7X93 - chains D and G of the 5 polymer chains in the assembly; structure by electron microscopy, 3.30 A resolution.

== Chain D (and G) ==
Protein: Spike glycoprotein
Source organism: Severe acute respiratory syndrome coronavirus 2
Notes: chain G of this document is another copy of the same molecule, construct and numbering; everything in this record applies to it too
Reference sequence: P0DTC2 (SPIKE_SARS2); residues 1-1208 here = UniProt positions 1-1208
Chain sequence (1278 residues; each row starts with the number of its first residue):
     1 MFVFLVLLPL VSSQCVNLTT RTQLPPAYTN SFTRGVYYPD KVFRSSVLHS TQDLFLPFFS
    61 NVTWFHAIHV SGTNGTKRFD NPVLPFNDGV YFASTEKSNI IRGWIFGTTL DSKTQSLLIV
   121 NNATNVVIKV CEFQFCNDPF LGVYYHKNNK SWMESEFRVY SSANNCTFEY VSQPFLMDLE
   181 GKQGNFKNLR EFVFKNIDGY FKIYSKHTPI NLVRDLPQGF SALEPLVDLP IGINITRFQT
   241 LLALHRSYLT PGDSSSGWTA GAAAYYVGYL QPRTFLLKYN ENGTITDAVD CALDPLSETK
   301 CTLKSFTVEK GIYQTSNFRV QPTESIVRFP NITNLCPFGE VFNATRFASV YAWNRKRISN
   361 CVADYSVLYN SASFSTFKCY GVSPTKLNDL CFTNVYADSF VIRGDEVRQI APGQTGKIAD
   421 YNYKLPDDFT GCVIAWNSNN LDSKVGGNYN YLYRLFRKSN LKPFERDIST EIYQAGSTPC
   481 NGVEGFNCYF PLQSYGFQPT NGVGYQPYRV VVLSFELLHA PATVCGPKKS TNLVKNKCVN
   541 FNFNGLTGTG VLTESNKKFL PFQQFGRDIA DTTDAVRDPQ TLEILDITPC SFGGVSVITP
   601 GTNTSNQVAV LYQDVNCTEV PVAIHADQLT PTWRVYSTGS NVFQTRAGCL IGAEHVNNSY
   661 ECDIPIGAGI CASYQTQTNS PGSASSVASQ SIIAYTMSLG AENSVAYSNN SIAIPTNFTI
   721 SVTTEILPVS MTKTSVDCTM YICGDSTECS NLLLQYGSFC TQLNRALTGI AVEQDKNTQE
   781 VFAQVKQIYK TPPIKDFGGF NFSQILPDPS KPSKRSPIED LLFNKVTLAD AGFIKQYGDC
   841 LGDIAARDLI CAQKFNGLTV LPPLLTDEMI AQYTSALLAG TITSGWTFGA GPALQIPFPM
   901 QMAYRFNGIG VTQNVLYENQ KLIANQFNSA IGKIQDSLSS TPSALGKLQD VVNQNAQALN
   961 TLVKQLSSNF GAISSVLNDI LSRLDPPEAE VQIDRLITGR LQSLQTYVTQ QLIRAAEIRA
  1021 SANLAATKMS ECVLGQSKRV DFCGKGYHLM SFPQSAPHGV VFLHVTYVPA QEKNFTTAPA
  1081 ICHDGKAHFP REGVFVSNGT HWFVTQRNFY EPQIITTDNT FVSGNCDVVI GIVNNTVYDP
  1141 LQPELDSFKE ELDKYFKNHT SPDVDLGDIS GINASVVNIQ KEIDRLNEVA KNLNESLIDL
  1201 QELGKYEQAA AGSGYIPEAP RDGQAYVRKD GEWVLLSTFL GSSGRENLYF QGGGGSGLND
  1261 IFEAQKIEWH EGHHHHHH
Unresolved in the structure: 1-328, 530-1278 (chain G: 1-328, 529-1278)
Sequence notes: engineered mutation Gly682 (Arg in P0DTC2), Ser683 (Arg in P0DTC2), Ser685 (Arg in P0DTC2), Pro817 (Phe in P0DTC2), Pro892 (Ala in P0DTC2), Pro899 (Ala in P0DTC2), Pro942 (Ala in P0DTC2), Pro986 (Lys in P0DTC2), Pro987 (Val in P0DTC2); expression tag (1209-1278)
Swiss-Prot annotation at these positions:
  - region: Asn280 to Cys301 (Putative superantigen), Arg403 to Asp405 (Integrin-binding motif), Asn448 to Phe456 (Immunodominant HLA epitope recognized by the CD8+), Pro681, Ala684 (Putative superantigen), Ser816 to Tyr837 (Fusion peptide 1), Lys835 to Phe855 (Fusion peptide 2), Asp1163 to Glu1202 (Heptad repeat 2)
  - site: Arg815, Ser816 (Cleavage)
  - glycosylation: Asn17 (N-linked (GlcNAc...) (complex) asparagine), Asn61 (N-linked (GlcNAc...) (hybrid) asparagine), Asn74 (N-linked (GlcNAc...) (complex) asparagine), Asn122 (N-linked (GlcNAc...) (hybrid) asparagine), Asn149 (N-linked (GlcNAc...) (complex) asparagine), Asn165 (N-linked (GlcNAc...) (complex) asparagine), Asn234 (N-linked (GlcNAc...) (high mannose) asparagine), Asn282 (N-linked (GlcNAc...) (complex) asparagine), Thr323 (O-linked (GalNAc) threonine), Ser325 (O-linked (HexNAc...) serine), Asn331 (N-linked (GlcNAc...) (complex) asparagine), Asn343 (N-linked (GlcNAc...) (complex) asparagine), Asn603 (N-linked (GlcNAc...) (hybrid) asparagine), Asn616 (N-linked (GlcNAc...) (complex) asparagine), Asn657 (N-linked (GlcNAc...) (complex) asparagine), Thr676 (O-linked (GlcNAc...) threonine), Thr678 (O-linked (GlcNAc...) threonine), Asn709 (N-linked (GlcNAc...) (high mannose) asparagine), Asn717 (N-linked (GlcNAc...) (hybrid) asparagine), Asn801 (N-linked (GlcNAc...) (hybrid) asparagine) and 6 more in UniProt
  - natural variant: Leu5 (L5F: In strain: Iota/B.1.526), Ser13 (S13I: In strain: Epsilon/B.1.427/B.1.429), Leu18 (L18F: In strain: Beta/B.1.351, Gamma/P.1 and 1 more), Thr19 (T19I: In strain: Omicron/BQ.1.1, Omicron/XBB.1.5 and 1 more; T19R: In strain: Delta/B.1.617.2, Omicron/BA.2 and 4 more), Thr20 (T20N: In strain: Gamma/P.1), Leu24 to Ala27 (sequence variant, change not given here; In strain: Omicron/BA.2, Omicron/BA.2.12.1 and 6 more), Pro26 (P26S: In strain: Gamma/P.1), Gln52 (Q52H: In strain: Omicron/EG.5.1), Ala67 (A67V: In strain: Eta/B.1.525, Omicron/BA.1), His69 to Val70 (deletion: In strain: Alpha/B.1.1.7, Eta/B.1.525 and 5 more), Gly75 (G75V: In strain: Lambda/C.37), Thr76 (T76I: In strain: Lambda/C.37), 82 further natural variant entries in UniProt
  - mutagenesis: His69 to Val70 (Increased incorporation of cleaved spike into virions), Asn121 (N121Q: Partial loss of biliverdin affinity), Arg190 (R190K: Partial loss of biliverdin affinity), Asn234 (N234Q: Increased resistance to neutralizing antibodies), Asn331 (N331Q: Reduced viral infectivity), Asn343 (N343Q: Reduced viral infectivity), Leu452 (L452R: Increased resistance to neutralizing antibodies. Decreases HLA binding to NF9 epitope. Increased binding affinity to human ACE2), Tyr453 (Y453F: Decreased HLA binding to NF9 epitope. Increased binding affinity to human ACE2), Ala475 (A475V: Increased resistance to neutralizing antibodies), Val483 (V483A: Increased resistance to neutralizing antibodies), Glu484 (E484D: Increased replication in human TMEM106B overexpressing cells), Phe490 (F490L: Increased resistance to neutralizing antibodies and human covalescent sera neutralization), 12 further mutagenesis entries in UniProt
Disulfides: Cys336-Cys361, Cys379-Cys432, Cys391-Cys525, Cys480-Cys488
Covalently attached groups: glycan linked to Asn343

== Interface between chain D and chain G ==
Residue-residue contacts (4):
  Tyr369(D) - Thr415(G)  hydrogen bond
  Asn370(D) - Lys417(G)
  Ala372(D) - Lys417(G)
  Val503(D) - Val503(G)  hydrophobic
Other interface residues (no listed pair), chain D (5 interface residues in all): Ser375
Other interface residues (no listed pair), chain G (5 interface residues in all): Arg408, Gly416

== Summary ==
The chain D/chain G interface involves 5 residues from each chain, with 1 hydrogen bond. Its one
hydrogen-bonded contact is Tyr369(D)-Thr415(G). From UniProt: 24 mutagenesis sites on chain D.
Both chains are Spike glycoprotein (Severe acute respiratory syndrome coronavirus 2). Entry 7X93 (The
SARS-CoV-2 receptor binding domain bound with the Fab fragment of a human neutralizing antibody Ab765) was
determined by electron microscopy together with 7Y6L, 7Y6N, 7X94, 7X95 and 7X96 from the same study.
